3S2D - chains B and C of the 12 polymer chains in the assembly; structure by X-ray diffraction, 3.20 A resolution.

[Chain B]
Protein: DNA-directed RNA polymerase II subunit RPB2
From: Saccharomyces cerevisiae S288c
Notes: EC 2.7.7.6
UniProt: P08518 (RPB2_YEAST); numbering as in UniProt (aligned over 1-1224)
Amino-acid sequence (1224 residues; each row starts with the number of its first residue):
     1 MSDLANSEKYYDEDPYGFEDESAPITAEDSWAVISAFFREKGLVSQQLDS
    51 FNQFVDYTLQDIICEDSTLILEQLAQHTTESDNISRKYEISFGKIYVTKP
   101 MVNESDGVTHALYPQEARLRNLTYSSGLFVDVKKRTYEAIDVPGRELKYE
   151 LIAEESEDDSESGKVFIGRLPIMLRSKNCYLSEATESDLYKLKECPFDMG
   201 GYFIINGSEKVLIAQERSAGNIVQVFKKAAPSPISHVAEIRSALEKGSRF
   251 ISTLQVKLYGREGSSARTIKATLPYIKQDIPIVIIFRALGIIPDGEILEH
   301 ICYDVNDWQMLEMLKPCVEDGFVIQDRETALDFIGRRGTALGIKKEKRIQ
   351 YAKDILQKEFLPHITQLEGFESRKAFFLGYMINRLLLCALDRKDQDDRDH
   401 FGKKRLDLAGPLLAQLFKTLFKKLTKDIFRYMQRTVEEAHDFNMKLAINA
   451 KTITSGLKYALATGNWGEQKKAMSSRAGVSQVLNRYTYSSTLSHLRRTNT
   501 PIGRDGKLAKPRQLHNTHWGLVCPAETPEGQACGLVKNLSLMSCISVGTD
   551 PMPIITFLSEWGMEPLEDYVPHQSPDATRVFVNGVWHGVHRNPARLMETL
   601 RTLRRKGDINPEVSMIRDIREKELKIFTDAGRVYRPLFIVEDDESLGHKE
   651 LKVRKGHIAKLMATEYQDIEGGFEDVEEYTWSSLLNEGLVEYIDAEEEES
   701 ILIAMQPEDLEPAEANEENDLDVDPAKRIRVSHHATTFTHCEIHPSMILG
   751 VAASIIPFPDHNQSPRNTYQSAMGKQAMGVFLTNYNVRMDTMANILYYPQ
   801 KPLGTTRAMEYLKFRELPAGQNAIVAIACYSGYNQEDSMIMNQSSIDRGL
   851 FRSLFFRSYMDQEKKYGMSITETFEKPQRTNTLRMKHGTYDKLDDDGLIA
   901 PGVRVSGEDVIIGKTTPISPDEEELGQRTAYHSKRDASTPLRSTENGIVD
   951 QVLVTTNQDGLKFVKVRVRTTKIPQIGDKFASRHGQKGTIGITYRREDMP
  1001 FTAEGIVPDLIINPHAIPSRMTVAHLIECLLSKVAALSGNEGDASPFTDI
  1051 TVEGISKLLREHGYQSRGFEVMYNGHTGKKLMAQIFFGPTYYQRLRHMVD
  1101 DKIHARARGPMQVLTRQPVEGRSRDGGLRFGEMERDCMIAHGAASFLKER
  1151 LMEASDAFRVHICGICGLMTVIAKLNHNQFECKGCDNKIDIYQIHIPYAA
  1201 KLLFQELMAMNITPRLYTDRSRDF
Disordered / not traced: 1-19, 71-88, 142-163, 336-344, 438-445, 503-508, 669-677, 716-721, 920-932

[Chain C]
Protein: DNA-directed RNA polymerase II subunit RPB3
From: Saccharomyces cerevisiae S288c
UniProt: P16370 (RPB3_YEAST); residue numbers follow UniProt; this construct covers 1-318
Amino-acid sequence (318 residues; each row starts with the number of its first residue):
     1 MSEEGPQVKIREASKDNVDFILSNVDLAMANSLRRVMIAEIPTLAIDSVE
    51 VETNTTVLADEFIAHRLGLIPLQSMDIEQLEYSRDCFCEDHCDKCSVVLT
   101 LQAFGESESTTNVYSKDLVIVSNLMGRNIGHPIIQDKEGNGVLICKLRKG
   151 QELKLTCVAKKGIAKEHAKWGPAAAIEFEYDPWNKLKHTDYWYEQDSAKE
   201 WPQSKNCEYEDPPNEGDPFDYKAQADTFYMNVESVGSIPVDQVVVRGIDT
   251 LQKKVASILLALTQMDQDKVNFASGDNNTASNMLGSNEDVMMTGAEQDPY
   301 SNASQMGNTGSGGYDNAW
Disordered / not traced: 1-2, 269-318
UniProt features mapped onto this chain:
  - binding site (Zn(2+)): Cys86, Cys88, Cys92, Cys95
  - modified residue: Ser2 (N-acetylserine)

[How chain B and chain C interact]
Residue-residue contacts (79):
  Tyr797(B) - Glu61(C)
  Tyr797(B) - Phe62(C)
  Tyr798(B) - Phe62(C)  hydrophobic
  Tyr798(B) - His65(C)
  Tyr798(B) - Arg66(C)  hydrogen bond
  Ser844(B) - Ala168(C)
  Asp847(B) - His65(C)
  Asp847(B) - Leu69(C)
  Asp847(B) - His167(C)  salt bridge
  Asp847(B) - Ala168(C)  hydrogen bond (side chain-backbone)
  Arg848(B) - His65(C)
  Arg848(B) - Leu69(C)
  Arg848(B) - Ala168(C)
  Gly849(B) - His65(C)
  Arg852(B) - His65(C)  hydrogen bond
  Leu854(B) - Ala59(C)  hydrophobic
  Ile948(B) - Glu61(C)
  Arg969(B) - Ala59(C)
  Arg969(B) - Asp60(C)  salt bridge
  Arg969(B) - Glu61(C)  salt bridge
  Thr971(B) - Glu61(C)  hydrogen bond
  Arg995(B) - Lys165(C)
  Arg996(B) - Ile38(C)
  Arg996(B) - Ala173(C)
  Arg996(B) - Ala174(C)  hydrogen bond (side chain-backbone)
  Glu997(B) - Arg34(C)  hydrogen bond (backbone-side chain)
  Glu997(B) - Arg35(C)
  Glu997(B) - Ile38(C)
  Glu997(B) - Ala39(C)
  Asp998(B) - Arg35(C)  salt bridge
  Phe1001(B) - Arg34(C)
  Phe1001(B) - Phe178(C)  hydrophobic
  Ala1003(B) - Glu177(C)
  Ala1003(B) - Phe178(C)  hydrogen bond (backbone-backbone)
  Glu1004(B) - Glu177(C)
  Gly1005(B) - Ala175(C)
  Gly1005(B) - Ile176(C)
  Arg1060(B) - Lys199(C)  hydrogen bond (side chain-backbone)
  Arg1060(B) - Pro202(C)
  Gly1063(B) - Pro202(C)
  Tyr1064(B) - Pro202(C)
  Gln1065(B) - Glu200(C)  hydrogen bond (side chain-backbone)
  Gln1065(B) - Trp201(C)
  Gln1065(B) - Pro202(C)
  Arg1067(B) - Glu194(C)  salt bridge
  Phe1069(B) - Trp192(C)  hydrophobic
  Phe1069(B) - Trp201(C)  hydrophobic
  Glu1070(B) - Trp201(C)
  Val1071(B) - Tyr191(C)  hydrophobic
  Val1071(B) - Trp201(C)  hydrophobic
  Tyr1073(B) - Phe178(C)
  Tyr1073(B) - Glu179(C)
  Tyr1073(B) - Tyr180(C)  hydrophobic
  Gly1075(B) - Asn31(C)
  Gly1075(B) - Arg34(C)
  Gly1075(B) - Arg35(C)  hydrogen bond (backbone-side chain)
  His1076(B) - Asn31(C)  hydrogen bond (backbone-side chain)
  Thr1077(B) - Leu27(C)
  Thr1077(B) - Asn31(C)
  Gly1078(B) - Leu27(C)
  Gly1078(B) - Asn31(C)  hydrogen bond (backbone-side chain)
  Gly1078(B) - Phe178(C)
  Gly1078(B) - Tyr180(C)
  Lys1079(B) - Leu27(C)
  Lys1079(B) - Tyr180(C)
  Lys1079(B) - His188(C)
  Lys1080(B) - Tyr180(C)  hydrogen bond (backbone-side chain)
  Lys1080(B) - Asp181(C)  hydrogen bond (side chain-backbone)
  Lys1080(B) - His188(C)
  Leu1081(B) - Thr189(C)  hydrogen bond (backbone-side chain)
  Met1082(B) - Lys187(C)
  Met1082(B) - His188(C)
  Met1082(B) - Thr189(C)  hydrogen bond (backbone-side chain)
  Met1082(B) - Asp190(C)  hydrogen bond (backbone-backbone)
  Gln1084(B) - Thr189(C)  hydrogen bond
  Gln1084(B) - Asp190(C)  hydrogen bond (side chain-backbone)
  Gln1084(B) - Tyr191(C)
  Gln1084(B) - Trp192(C)
  Gln1084(B) - Trp201(C)
Also at the interface, not in a pair above, chain B (42 interface residues in all): Thr970, Met999, Thr1002, Asn1074, Ala1083
Also at the interface, not in a pair above, chain C (38 interface residues in all): Glu166, Asn184

[Summary]
42 residues of chain B and 38 residues of chain C are in contact, with 19 hydrogen bonds and 5 salt bridges.
Polar contacts include Asp847(B)-His167(C), Arg969(B)-Asp60(C) and Arg969(B)-Glu61(C). From UniProt: 4
Zn2+-binding residues on chain C.
Chain B is DNA-directed RNA polymerase II subunit RPB2 and chain C is DNA-directed RNA polymerase II subunit
RPB3, both from Saccharomyces cerevisiae S288c; the structure, RNA Polymerase II Initiation Complex with a
5-nt RNA containing a 5Br-U, was determined by X-ray diffraction together with 3RZD, 3RZO, 3S14, 3S15, 3S16,
3S17 and 5 further entries from the same study.
